PDB entry 5S5J | X-ray diffraction, 2.25 A resolution | chains C and E of the 6 polymer chains in the assembly

[Chain C]
Molecule: Tubulin alpha-1B chain
Source organism: Bos taurus
UniProtKB: P81947 (TBA1B_BOVIN); numbering as in UniProt (aligned over 1-451)
Sequence (451 residues; each row starts with the number of its first residue):
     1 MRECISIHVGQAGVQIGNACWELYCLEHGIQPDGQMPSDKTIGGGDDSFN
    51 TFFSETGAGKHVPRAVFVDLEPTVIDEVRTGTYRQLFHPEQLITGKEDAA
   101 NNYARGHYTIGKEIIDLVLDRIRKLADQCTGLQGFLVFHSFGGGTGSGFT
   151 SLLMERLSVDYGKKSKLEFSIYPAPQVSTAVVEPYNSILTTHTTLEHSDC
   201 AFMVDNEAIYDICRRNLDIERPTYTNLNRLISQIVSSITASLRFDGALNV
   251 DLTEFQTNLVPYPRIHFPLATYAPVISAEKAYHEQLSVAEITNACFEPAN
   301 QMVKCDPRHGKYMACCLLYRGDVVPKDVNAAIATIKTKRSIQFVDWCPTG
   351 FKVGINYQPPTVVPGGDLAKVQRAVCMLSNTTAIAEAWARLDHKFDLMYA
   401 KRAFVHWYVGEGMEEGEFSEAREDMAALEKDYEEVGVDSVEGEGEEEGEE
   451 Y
Unresolved in the structure: 441-451
Ion coordination: Ca2+ site 1: D39, T41, G44, E55; Ca2+ site 2: E284 (shared with 1 residue of chain B)
Residues lining bound ligands:
  - GTP (guanosine-5'-triphosphate): G10, Q11, A12, Q15, I16, D69, D98, A99, A100, N101, S140, G142, G143, G144, T145, G146, I171, P173, V177, S178, T179, E183, N206, Y224, L227, N228, I231
  - N-(3-methylpyridin-4-yl)acetamide (WKY): Q133, T253, Q256, T257

[Chain E]
Molecule: Stathmin-4
Source organism: Rattus norvegicus
UniProtKB: P63043 (STMN4_RAT); residues 5-145 here correspond to UniProt positions 49-189 (UniProt number = residue number + 44)
Sequence (143 residues; each row starts with the number of its first residue):
     3 MADMEVIELNKCTSGQSFEVILKPPSFDGVPEFNASLPRRRDPSLEEIQK
    53 KLEAAEERRKYQEAELLKHLAEKREHEREVIQKAIEENNNFIKMAKEKLA
   103 QKMESNKENREAHLAAMLERLQEKDKHAEEVRKNKELKEEASR
Unresolved in the structure: 3-5, 29-43, 144-145
Differences from the reference sequence: initiating methionine (3); expression tag (4)
UniProt features mapped onto this chain:
  - modified residue: S46 (Phosphoserine)

[Interface between chain C and chain E]
Contacting residue pairs - 32 pairs, chain C then chain E:
  H107(C) - K104(E)
  H107(C) - M105(E)
  Y108(C) - K104(E)
  Y108(C) - M105(E)  hydrophobic
  Y108(C) - N108(E)
  T109(C) - R112(E)
  K112(C) - M105(E)
  E155(C) - L101(E)
  E155(C) - K104(E)  salt bridge
  R156(C) - L101(E)
  S158(C) - F93(E)
  S158(C) - I94(E)
  V159(C) - I94(E)
  V159(C) - A97(E)  hydrophobic
  V159(C) - K98(E)
  G162(C) - N90(E)
  G162(C) - I94(E)
  K163(C) - N90(E)  hydrogen bond (backbone-side chain)
  K163(C) - F93(E)
  T193(C) - K104(E)
  H197(C) - F93(E)
  V409(C) - H115(E)  hydrogen bond (backbone-side chain)
  G410(C) - R112(E)
  G410(C) - H115(E)
  E411(C) - N108(E)  hydrogen bond (backbone-side chain)
  E411(C) - R112(E)  salt bridge
  G412(C) - N108(E)  hydrogen bond (backbone-side chain)
  G412(C) - N111(E)  hydrogen bond (backbone-side chain)
  G412(C) - R112(E)
  M413(C) - N108(E)
  E414(C) - S107(E)
  E414(C) - N111(E)  hydrogen bond
Interface residues without a listed pair, chain C (21 interface residues in all): L152, E196, E417
Interface residues without a listed pair, chain E (14 interface residues in all): K100

[In short]
21 residues of chain C face 14 of chain E across their interface, with 6 hydrogen bonds and 2 salt bridges.
Polar contacts include E155(C)-K104(E), E411(C)-R112(E) and K163(C)-N90(E). Ligands of chain C:
N-(3-methylpyridin-4-yl)acetamide and GTP.
Here chain C is Tubulin alpha-1B chain (Bos taurus) and chain E is Stathmin-4 (Rattus norvegicus). Entry 5S5J
(Tubulin-Z1148747945-complex) was determined by X-ray diffraction together with 5S4L, 5S4M, 5S4N, 5S4O, 5S4P,
5S4Q and 52 further entries from the same study.
